Entry 6RJ6 (X-ray diffraction, 1.98 A resolution); this record covers chains A and B.

Chain A (and B):
Protein: D-3-phosphoglycerate dehydrogenase
Source organism: Homo sapiens
Notes: EC 1.1.1.95, 1.1.1.399, 1.1.1.37; chain B of this document is another copy of the same molecule, construct and numbering; everything in this record applies to it too
UniProt: O43175 (SERA_HUMAN); residues 3-314 here correspond to UniProt positions 4-315 (UniProt number = residue number + 1)
Chain sequence (314 residues; row label = number of the first residue in the row):
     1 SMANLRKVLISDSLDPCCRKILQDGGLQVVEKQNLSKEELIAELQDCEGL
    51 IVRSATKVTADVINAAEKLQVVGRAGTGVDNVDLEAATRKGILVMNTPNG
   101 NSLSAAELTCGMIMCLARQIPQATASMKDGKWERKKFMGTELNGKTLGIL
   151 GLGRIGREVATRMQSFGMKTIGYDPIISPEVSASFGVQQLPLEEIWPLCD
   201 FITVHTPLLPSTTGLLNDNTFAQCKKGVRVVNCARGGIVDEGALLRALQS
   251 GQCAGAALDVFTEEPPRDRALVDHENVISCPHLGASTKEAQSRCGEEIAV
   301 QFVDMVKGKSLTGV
Disordered / not traced: 1-98, 101, 304-314 (chain B: 1-96, 307-314)
Sequence notes: expression tag (1-2)
UniProt features mapped onto this chain:
  - active site: Arg-235, Glu-264, His-282 (Proton donor)
  - binding site (NAD(+)): Thr-77, Arg-154, Ile-155, Asp-174, Thr-206, Cys-233 to Arg-235, Asp-259, His-282 to Ala-285
  - modified residue: Ser-13 (Phosphoserine), Lys-20 (N6-acetyllysine), Lys-57 (N6-acetyllysine), Thr-77 (Phosphothreonine)
  - cross-link: Lys-20 (Glycyl lysine isopeptide (Lys-Gly) (interchain with G-Cter in SUMO1))

Interface between chain A and chain B:
Pairs across the interface (122; chain A residue first):
  Leu-103(A) with Glu-141(B); Asn-143(B)
  Ser-104(A) with Arg-118(B), hydrogen bond (backbone-side chain); Glu-141(B), hydrogen bond
  Glu-107(A) with Met-114(B); Arg-118(B); Glu-141(B); Leu-142(B), hydrogen bond (side chain-backbone); Asn-143(B), hydrogen bond (side chain-backbone); Phe-166(B)
  Leu-108(A) with Arg-118(B)
  Cys-110(A) with Phe-166(B), hydrophobic
  Gly-111(A) with Met-114(B)
  Met-114(A) with Cys-110(B); Gly-111(B); Met-114(B), hydrophobic; Phe-166(B), hydrophobic
  Cys-115(A) with Cys-115(B), hydrogen bond; Ile-120(B), hydrophobic
  Arg-118(A) with Ser-104(B), hydrogen bond (side chain-backbone); Glu-107(B); Leu-108(B); Leu-283(B), hydrogen bond (side chain-backbone); Gly-284(B), hydrogen bond (side chain-backbone); Ser-286(B); Thr-287(B)
  Ile-120(A) with Gly-111(B); Met-112(B), hydrophobic; Cys-115(B), hydrophobic
  Pro-121(A) with Pro-121(B), hydrophobic; Thr-124(B)
  Ala-123(A) with Ser-279(B); Cys-280(B), hydrophobic; Leu-283(B), hydrophobic
  Thr-124(A) with Pro-121(B); Ile-278(B); Ser-279(B), hydrogen bond (side chain-backbone)
  Met-127(A) with Val-272(B); Ser-279(B); Pro-281(B), hydrophobic
  Lys-128(A) with Val-272(B), hydrogen bond (side chain-backbone); Asp-273(B); His-274(B), hydrogen bond (side chain-backbone); Val-277(B), hydrogen bond (side chain-backbone)
  Gly-130(A) with Arg-269(B), hydrogen bond (backbone-side chain)
  Trp-132(A) with Phe-261(B), hydrophobic; Glu-264(B); Pro-265(B), hydrophobic; Pro-266(B); Pro-281(B), hydrophobic; His-282(B)
  Glu-133(A) with Pro-281(B)
  Arg-134(A) with Pro-281(B); His-282(B), hydrogen bond (side chain-backbone); Leu-283(B); Ser-286(B)
  Phe-137(A) with Leu-283(B)
  Met-138(A) with Ser-286(B); Thr-287(B), hydrogen bond (side chain-backbone)
  Gly-139(A) with Ser-286(B), hydrogen bond (backbone-backbone); Thr-287(B); Lys-288(B), hydrogen bond (backbone-backbone)
  Thr-140(A) with Thr-287(B); Glu-289(B)
  Glu-141(A) with Leu-103(B); Ser-104(B), hydrogen bond; Glu-107(B); Thr-287(B); Glu-289(B), hydrogen bond (backbone-side chain); Arg-293(B), salt bridge
  Leu-142(A) with Glu-107(B), hydrogen bond (backbone-side chain)
  Asn-143(A) with Leu-103(B); Glu-107(B), hydrogen bond (backbone-side chain)
  Lys-145(A) with Glu-289(B), salt bridge
  Arg-162(A) with Ser-165(B), hydrogen bond (backbone-side chain); Phe-166(B)
  Ser-165(A) with Thr-161(B); Arg-162(B), hydrogen bond (side chain-backbone); Ser-165(B), hydrogen bond
  Phe-166(A) with Cys-110(B), hydrophobic; Arg-162(B); Phe-166(B), hydrophobic
  Phe-261(A) with Met-127(B), hydrophobic
  Glu-264(A) with Trp-132(B)
  Pro-265(A) with Trp-132(B), hydrophobic
  Pro-266(A) with Trp-132(B)
  Arg-269(A) with Gly-130(B)
  Val-272(A) with Met-127(B); Lys-128(B)
  Asp-273(A) with Lys-128(B), hydrogen bond (backbone-side chain)
  His-274(A) with Lys-128(B)
  Glu-275(A) with Lys-128(B)
  Ile-278(A) with Ile-120(B), hydrophobic; Thr-124(B)
  Ser-279(A) with Ala-123(B); Thr-124(B), hydrogen bond (backbone-side chain); Met-127(B)
  Cys-280(A) with Ala-123(B), hydrophobic
  Pro-281(A) with Ala-123(B); Met-127(B), hydrophobic; Trp-132(B), hydrophobic; Glu-133(B); Arg-134(B)
  His-282(A) with Trp-132(B); Arg-134(B), hydrogen bond (backbone-side chain)
  Leu-283(A) with Arg-118(B), hydrogen bond (backbone-side chain); Ala-123(B), hydrophobic; Arg-134(B); Phe-137(B)
  Gly-284(A) with Arg-118(B), hydrogen bond (backbone-side chain)
  Ser-286(A) with Gly-139(B), hydrogen bond (backbone-backbone)
  Thr-287(A) with Arg-118(B); Gly-139(B); Thr-140(B); Glu-141(B)
  Lys-288(A) with Met-138(B); Gly-139(B)
  Glu-289(A) with Thr-140(B); Glu-141(B), hydrogen bond (side chain-backbone); Lys-145(B), salt bridge
  Gln-291(A) with Met-138(B)
  Arg-293(A) with Glu-141(B), salt bridge
Other interface residues (no listed pair), chain A (58 interface residues in all): Met-112, Lys-131, Thr-161, Val-277, Ala-285, Ala-290
Other interface residues (no listed pair), chain B (57 interface residues in all): Lys-131, Ala-285, Ala-290, Gln-291

Overview:
58 residues of chain A face 57 of chain B across their interface; the contacts include 31 hydrogen bonds and 4
salt bridges. Polar contacts include Glu-141(A)/Arg-293(B), Lys-145(A)/Glu-289(B) and Ser-104(A)/Arg-118(B).
Curated annotation (UniProt) lists 3 active-site residues and 13 NAD+-binding residues on chain A.
Chain A and chain B are both D-3-phosphoglycerate dehydrogenase (Homo sapiens); the structure, Crystal
structure of PHGDH in complex with BI-4924, was determined by X-ray diffraction (same publication as 6CWA,
6RIH, 6RJ2, 6RJ3 and 6RJ5).
